Entry 4D45 (X-ray diffraction, 2.15 A resolution); this record covers chains A and D of the 4 polymer chains in the assembly.

[Chain A (and D)]
Molecule: Enoyl-[acyl-carrier-protein] reductase [NADPH]
Organism: Staphylococcus aureus SUBSP. aureus N315
Notes: EC 1.3.1.39, 1.3.1.10; chain D of this document is another copy of the same molecule, construct and numbering; everything in this record applies to it too
UniProt: Q7A6D8 (Q7A6D8_STAAN); residues 1-256 here = UniProt positions 1-256
Sequence (282 residues; each row starts with the number of its first residue; numbers below 1 keep their minus sign (Met-25 is residue -25)):
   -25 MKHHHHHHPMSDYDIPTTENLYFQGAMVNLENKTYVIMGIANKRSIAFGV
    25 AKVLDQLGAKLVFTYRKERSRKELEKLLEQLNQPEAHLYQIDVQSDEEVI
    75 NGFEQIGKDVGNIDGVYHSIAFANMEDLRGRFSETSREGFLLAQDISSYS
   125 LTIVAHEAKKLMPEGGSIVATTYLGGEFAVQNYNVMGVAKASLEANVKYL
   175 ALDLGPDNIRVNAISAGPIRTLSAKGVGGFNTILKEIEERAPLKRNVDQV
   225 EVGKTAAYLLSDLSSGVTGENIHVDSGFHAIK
Unresolved in the structure: -25 to 2
Differences from the reference sequence: expression tag (-25 to 0); engineered mutation Val2 (Leu in Q7A6D8)
Small-molecule neighbours:
  - glutamic acid (GLU): Arg103, Ala198, Lys199, Val201, Gly202, Gly203, Phe204, Asn205
  - NADP (J47; 5-bromo-2-(4-chloro-2-hydroxyphenoxy)benzonitrile): Ile94, Ala95, Phe96, Ala97, Leu102, Tyr147, Tyr157, Met160, Lys164, Pro192, Ser197, Ala198, Val201, Phe204
  - NADP (NAP; NADP nicotinamide-adenine-dinucleotide phosphate): Gly13, Ile14, Ala15, Ser19, Ile20, Arg40, Lys41, Ser44, Ile65, Asp66, Val67, Gln68, Ser93, Ile94, Ala95, Phe96, Ile120, Thr145, Thr146, Tyr147, Tyr157, Lys164, Ala190, Gly191, Pro192, Ile193, Thr195, Leu196, Ser197, Ala198, Phe204
What the authors report for this chain:
  - binding site for NADP: Ala97, Tyr157
  - catalytic residues: Tyr147 (proposed by the authors, not directly observed)
  - mutagenesis - Y147F (4-fold), S189A, D249A (>10,000-fold): decreased catalytic activity
  - mutagenesis - Y147F: unchanged binding to TS analogue

[Interface between chain A and chain D]
Contacting residue pairs - 67 pairs, chain A then chain D:
  Ala175(A) - Pro216(D)
  Gly179(A) - Pro216(D)
  Gly179(A) - Leu217(D)
  Pro180(A) - Pro216(D)
  Pro216(A) - Ala175(D)
  Pro216(A) - Leu176(D)  hydrophobic
  Pro216(A) - Gly179(D)
  Pro216(A) - Pro180(D)
  Pro216(A) - Thr242(D)
  Leu217(A) - Gly179(D)
  Leu217(A) - Ser239(D)
  Leu217(A) - Gly240(D)
  Arg219(A) - Ser239(D)  hydrogen bond (side chain-backbone)
  Arg219(A) - Gly240(D)
  Glu225(A) - Ser239(D)  hydrogen bond
  Glu225(A) - Gly240(D)  hydrogen bond (side chain-backbone)
  Lys228(A) - Asp236(D)  salt bridge
  Lys228(A) - Leu237(D)
  Lys228(A) - Ser239(D)  hydrogen bond
  Thr229(A) - Tyr232(D)  hydrogen bond
  Thr229(A) - Leu237(D)
  Thr229(A) - Val241(D)
  Tyr232(A) - Thr229(D)  hydrogen bond
  Tyr232(A) - Tyr232(D)  hydrophobic
  Tyr232(A) - Ile246(D)
  Asp236(A) - Lys228(D)  salt bridge
  Leu237(A) - Lys228(D)
  Leu237(A) - Thr229(D)
  Ser239(A) - Leu217(D)
  Ser239(A) - Arg219(D)  hydrogen bond (backbone-side chain)
  Ser239(A) - Glu225(D)  hydrogen bond
  Ser239(A) - Lys228(D)  hydrogen bond
  Gly240(A) - Leu217(D)
  Gly240(A) - Arg219(D)
  Gly240(A) - Glu225(D)  hydrogen bond (backbone-side chain)
  Gly240(A) - Val248(D)
  Gly240(A) - Asp249(D)  hydrogen bond (backbone-backbone)
  Gly240(A) - Ser250(D)  hydrogen bond (backbone-backbone)
  Val241(A) - His247(D)
  Val241(A) - Val248(D)  hydrophobic
  Thr242(A) - Pro216(D)
  Thr242(A) - Leu217(D)
  Thr242(A) - Ser250(D)
  Thr242(A) - Gly251(D)
  Thr242(A) - His253(D)
  Gly243(A) - His253(D)  hydrogen bond (backbone-side chain)
  Gly243(A) - Ala254(D)
  Glu244(A) - Asn245(D)
  Glu244(A) - Ile246(D)
  Glu244(A) - His247(D)  salt bridge
  Glu244(A) - His253(D)
  Asn245(A) - Glu244(D)
  Ile246(A) - Tyr232(D)
  Ile246(A) - Glu244(D)
  His247(A) - Val241(D)
  His247(A) - Glu244(D)  salt bridge
  Val248(A) - Gly240(D)
  Val248(A) - Val241(D)  hydrophobic
  Asp249(A) - Gly240(D)  hydrogen bond (backbone-backbone)
  Ser250(A) - Gly240(D)  hydrogen bond (backbone-backbone)
  Ser250(A) - Thr242(D)
  Gly251(A) - Gly240(D)
  Gly251(A) - Thr242(D)
  His253(A) - Thr242(D)
  His253(A) - Gly243(D)  hydrogen bond (side chain-backbone)
  His253(A) - Glu244(D)  salt bridge
  Ala254(A) - Gly243(D)
Interface residues without a listed pair, chain A (34 interface residues in all): Lys172, Leu176, Arg184, Arg214, Lys218, Val221, Ile255
Interface residues without a listed pair, chain D (33 interface residues in all): Lys172, Arg184, Lys218, Val221, Ile255

[In short]
34 residues of chain A face 33 of chain D across their interface, with 16 hydrogen bonds and 5 salt bridges.
Polar pairs include Lys228(A)-Asp236(D), Glu244(A)-His247(D) and His253(A)-Glu244(D). Chain A binds glutamic
acid and NADP. The paper reports the catalytic residue Tyr147(A); Y147F, S189A and D249A of chain A reduce
catalytic activity.
Chain A and chain D are both Enoyl-[acyl-carrier-protein] reductase [NADPH] (Staphylococcus aureus SUBSP.
aureus N315); the structure, Crystal structure of S. aureus FabI in complex with NADP and 5-bromo-
2-(4-chloro-2-hydroxyphenoxy)benzonitrile, was determined by X-ray diffraction, deposited together with 4D41,
4D42, 4D43, 4D44 and 4D46.
